PDB entry 1PYW | X-ray diffraction, 2.10 A resolution | chains A and B of the 4 polymer chains in the assembly

# Chain A
Molecule: HLA class II histocompatibility antigen, DR alpha chain
From: Homo sapiens
Notes: fragment: Extracellular domain of HLA-DRA
UniProtKB: P01903 (HA2R_HUMAN); residues 1-182 here correspond to UniProt positions 26-207 (UniProt number = residue number + 25)
Amino-acid sequence (182 residues; numbered 1 to 182; the number before each row is that of its first residue):
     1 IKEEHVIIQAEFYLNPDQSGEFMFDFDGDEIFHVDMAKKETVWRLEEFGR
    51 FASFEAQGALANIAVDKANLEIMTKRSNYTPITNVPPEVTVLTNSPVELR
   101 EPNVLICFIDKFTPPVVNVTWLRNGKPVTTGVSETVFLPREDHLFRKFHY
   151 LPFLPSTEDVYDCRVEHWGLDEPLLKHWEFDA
Unresolved in the structure: 1-3
Disulfide bonds: C107-C163
Curated features (UniProtKB/Swiss-Prot):
  - region: E179 to A182 (Connecting peptide)
  - site: Q9 (Self- and pathogen-derived peptide antigen), G49 (Self-peptide antigen), F51 (Self- and pathogen-derived peptide antigen), A52 (Self-peptide antigen), S53 (Self- and pathogen-derived peptide antigen), E55 (Pathogen-derived peptide antigen), N62 (Self- and pathogen-derived peptide antigen), N69 (Pathogen-derived peptide antigen), R76 (Self- and pathogen-derived peptide antigen)
  - glycosylation (N-linked (GlcNAc...) asparagine): N78, N118

# Chain B
Molecule: HLA class II histocompatibility antigen, DR-1 beta chain
From: Homo sapiens
Notes: fragment: Extracellular domain of HLA-DRB1
UniProtKB: P13758 (HB2F_HUMAN); residues 1-190 here correspond to UniProt positions 30-219 (UniProt number = residue number + 29)
Amino-acid sequence (190 residues; row label = number of the first residue in the row):
     1 GDTRPRFLWQLKFECHFFNGTERVRLLERCIYNQEESVRFDSDVGEYRAV
    51 TELGRPDAEYWNSQKDLLEQRRAAVDTYCRHNYGVGESFTVQRRVEPKVT
   101 VYPSKTQPLQHHNLLVCSVSGFYPGSIEVRWFRNGQEEKAGVVSTGLIQN
   151 GDWTFQTLVMLETVPRSGEVYTCQVEHPSVTSPLTVEWRA
Disulfide bonds: C15-C79, C117-C173

# Interface between chain A and chain B
Contacting residue pairs (114):
  E4(A) - F17(B)  hydrogen bond (backbone-backbone)
  E4(A) - N19(B)  hydrogen bond (side chain-backbone)
  E4(A) - G20(B)  hydrogen bond (side chain-backbone)
  H5(A) - C15(B)
  H5(A) - H16(B)
  H5(A) - F17(B)  hydrogen bond (backbone-backbone)
  H5(A) - V91(B)
  V6(A) - C15(B)
  V6(A) - H16(B)
  I7(A) - F13(B)
  I7(A) - E14(B)
  I7(A) - C15(B)  hydrogen bond (backbone-backbone)
  I7(A) - F17(B)  hydrophobic
  I8(A) - F13(B)
  I8(A) - E14(B)
  Q9(A) - L11(B)
  Q9(A) - K12(B)
  Q9(A) - F13(B)  hydrogen bond (backbone-backbone)
  Q9(A) - Y78(B)  hydrogen bond
  A10(A) - L11(B)
  E11(A) - Q10(B)
  E11(A) - L11(B)  hydrogen bond (backbone-backbone)
  F12(A) - W9(B)
  F12(A) - Q10(B)
  Y13(A) - L8(B)
  Y13(A) - W9(B)  hydrogen bond (backbone-backbone)
  L14(A) - R6(B)
  L14(A) - F7(B)
  L14(A) - L8(B)  hydrophobic
  N15(A) - R6(B)
  N15(A) - F7(B)  hydrogen bond (backbone-backbone)
  P16(A) - R4(B)
  P16(A) - P5(B)
  P16(A) - R6(B)
  D17(A) - R6(B)  salt bridge
  F24(A) - N82(B)
  F26(A) - T90(B)
  F26(A) - V91(B)
  F26(A) - Y123(B)
  F26(A) - W153(B)  hydrophobic
  D27(A) - Q149(B)  hydrogen bond (backbone-side chain)
  G28(A) - Q149(B)
  D29(A) - Y123(B)
  D29(A) - Q149(B)  hydrogen bond
  D29(A) - G151(B)
  D29(A) - W153(B)
  D29(A) - F155(B)
  E30(A) - W153(B)  hydrogen bond (backbone-side chain)
  I31(A) - W153(B)  hydrophobic
  R44(A) - G151(B)  hydrogen bond (side chain-backbone)
  R44(A) - D152(B)
  R44(A) - W153(B)
  L45(A) - R93(B)
  L45(A) - W153(B)  hydrophobic
  F48(A) - F89(B)  hydrophobic
  F48(A) - W153(B)
  F51(A) - F89(B)  hydrophobic
  A52(A) - F89(B)  hydrophobic
  D66(A) - W9(B)
  D66(A) - L11(B)
  N69(A) - W9(B)
  L70(A) - F7(B)
  L70(A) - L8(B)
  L70(A) - W9(B)  hydrophobic
  L70(A) - Y32(B)  hydrophobic
  M73(A) - W9(B)  hydrophobic
  M73(A) - Y32(B)  hydrophobic
  M73(A) - L53(B)  hydrophobic
  M73(A) - D57(B)
  T74(A) - F7(B)
  T74(A) - Y32(B)
  R76(A) - L53(B)  hydrogen bond (side chain-backbone)
  R76(A) - D57(B)  salt bridge
  S77(A) - Y32(B)  hydrogen bond
  Y79(A) - F7(B)
  T80(A) - F7(B)
  T80(A) - Y32(B)  hydrogen bond (backbone-side chain)
  T80(A) - N33(B)  hydrogen bond (backbone-side chain)
  P81(A) - P5(B)  hydrophobic
  P81(A) - R6(B)
  P81(A) - F7(B)  hydrophobic
  P81(A) - N33(B)  hydrogen bond (backbone-side chain)
  I82(A) - R6(B)  hydrogen bond (backbone-backbone)
  I82(A) - L8(B)  hydrophobic
  I82(A) - N33(B)
  V85(A) - Q34(B)
  T93(A) - Q156(B)  hydrogen bond (backbone-side chain)
  N94(A) - Q156(B)  hydrogen bond (backbone-side chain)
  P96(A) - S118(B)
  P96(A) - S120(B)
  I106(A) - N150(B)
  T113(A) - L8(B)
  P115(A) - L8(B)
  R140(A) - K12(B)  hydrogen bond (backbone-side chain)
  E141(A) - R29(B)  salt bridge
  D142(A) - Q34(B)
  H143(A) - Q10(B)
  H143(A) - K12(B)
  H143(A) - R29(B)  hydrogen bond
  H143(A) - I31(B)
  H143(A) - E36(B)
  L144(A) - Q34(B)
  F145(A) - L8(B)  hydrophobic
  F145(A) - Q10(B)
  R146(A) - Q149(B)  hydrogen bond
  F148(A) - Q149(B)
  F148(A) - N150(B)
  F148(A) - G151(B)
  Y150(A) - N150(B)  hydrogen bond (side chain-backbone)
  Y150(A) - G151(B)
  Y150(A) - D152(B)
  W168(A) - D2(B)
  W168(A) - R6(B)
  A182(A) - K105(B)
Interface residues without a listed pair, chain A (60 interface residues in all): E47, L92, S95, P114, P139
Interface residues without a listed pair, chain B (49 interface residues in all): F18, G54, P56, Y83, V85, Y102, I148

# Overview
Chain A and chain B form an interface of 60 and 49 residues respectively, with 26 hydrogen bonds and 3 salt
bridges. Polar contacts include D17(A)-R6(B), R76(A)-D57(B) and E141(A)-R29(B).
Here chain A is HLA class II histocompatibility antigen, DR alpha chain and chain B is HLA class II
histocompatibility antigen, DR-1 beta chain, both from Homo sapiens. Entry 1PYW (Human class II MHC protein
HLA-DR1 bound to a designed peptide related to influenza virus hemagglutinin ...) was determined by X-ray
diffraction.
